8UE9 - chains A and B; structure by X-ray diffraction, 3.00 A resolution.

== Chain A (and B) ==
Name: Potassium channel subfamily K member 2
Source organism: Mus musculus
Notes: chain B of this document is another copy of the same molecule, construct and numbering; everything in this record applies to it too
UniProt: P97438 (KCNK2_MOUSE), isoform P97438-2; numbering as in UniProt (aligned over 35-321)
Chain sequence (287 residues; numbered 35 to 321; the number before each row is that of its first residue):
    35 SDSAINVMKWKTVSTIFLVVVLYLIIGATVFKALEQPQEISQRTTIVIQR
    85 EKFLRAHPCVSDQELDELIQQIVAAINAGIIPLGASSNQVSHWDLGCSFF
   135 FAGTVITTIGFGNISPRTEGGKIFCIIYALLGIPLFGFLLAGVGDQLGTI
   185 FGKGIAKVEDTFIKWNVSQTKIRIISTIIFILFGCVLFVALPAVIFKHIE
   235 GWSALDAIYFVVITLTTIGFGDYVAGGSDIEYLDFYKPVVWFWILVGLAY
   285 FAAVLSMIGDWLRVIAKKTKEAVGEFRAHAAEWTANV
Disordered / not traced: 112-124 (chain B: 317-321)
Construct notes: engineered mutation Arg84 (Lys in P97438), Glu85 (Gln in P97438), Lys86 (Thr in P97438), Leu88 (Ile in P97438), Arg89 (Ala in P97438), Ala90 (Gln in P97438), Pro92 (Ala in P97438), Ser95 (Asn in P97438), Asp96 (Ser in P97438), Gln97 (Thr in P97438), Ala119 (Asn in P97438), Cys131 (Ser in P97438), Ala300 (Ser in P97438), Ala306 (Glu in P97438)
Covalently attached groups: compound WUU linked to Cys131
Metal / ion sites: K+ site 1: Thr142, Thr251 (shared with Thr142(B), Thr251(B) of chain B); K+ site 2: Thr142, Thr251, Ile252 (shared with Thr142(B), Thr251(B), Ile252(B) of chain B); K+ site 3: Gly144, Phe145, Gly253, Phe254 (shared with Gly144(B), Phe145(B), Gly253(B), Phe254(B) of chain B); K+ site 4: Gly144, Ile252, Gly253 (shared with Gly144(B), Ile252(B), Gly253(B) of chain B)
Small-molecule neighbours:
  - C16-ceramide (16C; N-((E,2S,3R)-1,3-dihydroxyoctadec-4-en-2-yl)palmitamide): Glu153, Gly154, Ile157
  - hexadecane (R16), molecule 1: Met42, Lys45, Thr46, Thr49, Arg297
  - hexadecane (R16), molecule 2: Thr46, Thr49, Val53, Leu296, Ala300, Thr303
  - hexadecane (R16), molecule 3: Phe51, Val55, Leu58
  - hexadecane (R16), molecule 4: Val53, Leu56, Tyr57, Ile60, Lys304, Val307
  - hexadecane (R16), molecule 5: Gly130, Phe133, Tyr266, Leu267, Asp268, Tyr270, Lys271, Pro272, Trp275
  - hexadecane (R16), molecule 6: Leu221, Leu225, Pro226, Ile229, Phe230, Phe269, Tyr270, Val273, Val274, Phe276, Trp277
  - hexadecane (R16), molecule 7: Asp268, Phe269, Pro272
  - WUU (N-[(2,4-dichlorophenyl)methyl]-4-(2,5-dioxopyrrolidin-1-yl)benzamide): Ser125, His126, Gly130, Phe134, Gly137, Thr138, Thr141, Ile143, Phe145, Asn147, Ile148, Phe244, Val258, Ala259, Gly260, Gly261, Asp263, Lys271, Val274, Trp275, Ile278
From the paper describing this entry:
  - binding site for WUU: Phe134, Gly260, Lys271, Trp275
  - mutagenesis - G171F, A286F: unchanged expression

== Interface between chain A and chain B ==
Disulfides between the chains: Cys93(A)-Cys93(B)
Residue-residue contacts (178):
  Asn40(A) with Lys187(B)
  Lys43(A) with Asp179(B), salt bridge; Gln180(B)
  Trp44(A) with Gln180(B)
  Val47(A) with Gly176(B)
  Ile50(A) with Leu173(B)
  Phe51(A) with Leu173(B), hydrophobic
  Val54(A) with Leu169(B), hydrophobic; Leu173(B), hydrophobic
  Tyr57(A) with Ile140(B), hydrophobic; Tyr162(B), hydrogen bond (backbone-side chain); Leu165(B); Gly166(B), hydrogen bond (side chain-backbone)
  Leu58(A) with Phe133(B), hydrophobic; Ala136(B); Gly137(B); Ile140(B), hydrophobic; Tyr162(B); Trp275(B), hydrophobic
  Ile59(A) with Phe133(B), hydrophobic
  Gly61(A) with Tyr162(B)
  Ala62(A) with Ser132(B); Phe133(B)
  Thr63(A) with Leu129(B)
  Val64(A) with Phe158(B), hydrophobic
  Phe65(A) with Trp127(B), hydrophobic; Phe135(B), hydrophobic; Gly155(B); Phe158(B), hydrophobic; Cys159(B), hydrophobic
  Lys66(A) with Trp127(B); Asp128(B); Ser132(B)
  Leu68(A) with Thr152(B), hydrogen bond (backbone-side chain); Gly154(B); Gly155(B)
  Glu69(A) with Trp127(B); Pro150(B); Arg151(B), salt bridge; Thr152(B), hydrogen bond (side chain-backbone); Gly155(B)
  Gln70(A) with Ser125(B), hydrogen bond
  Gln72(A) with Arg151(B); Thr152(B)
  Glu73(A) with Ser125(B); His126(B), hydrogen bond (side chain-backbone); Trp127(B)
  Arg77(A) with Gln123(B)
  Ile80(A) with Ala109(B), hydrophobic; Ile114(B), hydrophobic
  Gln83(A) with Gln105(B), hydrogen bond
  Arg84(A) with Pro116(B); Leu117(B); Gly118(B)
  Phe87(A) with Leu102(B), hydrophobic
  Cys93(A) with Cys93(B), disulfide
  Val94(A) with Val94(B), hydrophobic
  Glu98(A) with His91(B), salt bridge
  Asp100(A) with Pro116(B); Leu117(B); Gly118(B)
  Leu102(A) with Phe87(B), hydrophobic; Leu99(B), hydrophobic
  Ile103(A) with Pro116(B)
  Gln105(A) with Ile80(B)
  Ile106(A) with Ile106(B), hydrophobic
  Ser125(A) with Gln70(B), hydrogen bond; Glu73(B), hydrogen bond; Arg77(B)
  His126(A) with Glu73(B), hydrogen bond (backbone-side chain)
  Trp127(A) with Phe65(B), hydrophobic; Lys66(B); Glu69(B); Gln70(B); Glu73(B), hydrogen bond (backbone-side chain)
  Asp128(A) with Lys66(B); Gln70(B), hydrogen bond (backbone-side chain)
  Leu129(A) with Thr63(B); Lys66(B)
  Ser132(A) with Ala62(B), hydrogen bond (side chain-backbone)
  Phe133(A) with Leu58(B), hydrophobic; Ile59(B); Ala62(B)
  Phe135(A) with Phe65(B), hydrophobic; Phe254(B), hydrophobic
  Ala136(A) with Leu58(B)
  Gly137(A) with Leu58(B)
  Val139(A) with Ile252(B); Phe254(B), hydrophobic
  Ile140(A) with Leu58(B), hydrophobic
  Thr142(A) with Thr250(B); Thr251(B); Ile252(B)
  Gly144(A) with Ile252(B), hydrogen bond (backbone-backbone); Gly253(B); Phe254(B)
  Phe145(A) with Phe254(B)
  Gly146(A) with Phe254(B)
  Ser149(A) with Asp256(B), hydrogen bond
  Pro150(A) with Glu69(B); Tyr243(B)
  Arg151(A) with Glu69(B), salt bridge; Glu73(B)
  Thr152(A) with Leu68(B); Glu69(B), hydrogen bond; Gln72(B)
  Glu153(A) with Leu239(B)
  Gly154(A) with Leu68(B)
  Gly155(A) with Phe65(B); Leu68(B); Glu69(B)
  Lys156(A) with Asp240(B), salt bridge; Tyr243(B); Tyr257(B), hydrogen bond
  Ile157(A) with Leu239(B), hydrophobic
  Phe158(A) with Val64(B), hydrophobic; Phe65(B), hydrophobic
  Cys159(A) with Phe65(B), hydrophobic; Phe254(B), hydrophobic
  Ile160(A) with Ile242(B), hydrophobic; Val246(B), hydrophobic
  Tyr162(A) with Tyr57(B), hydrogen bond (side chain-backbone); Leu58(B); Gly61(B)
  Ala163(A) with Ile252(B), hydrophobic
  Leu164(A) with Ile292(B)
  Leu165(A) with Tyr57(B); Leu296(B)
  Gly166(A) with Tyr57(B), hydrogen bond (backbone-side chain)
  Ile167(A) with Leu289(B), hydrophobic
  Pro168(A) with Leu289(B); Ile292(B), hydrophobic; Gly293(B)
  Leu169(A) with Val54(B), hydrophobic; Tyr57(B), hydrophobic; Leu296(B)
  Phe172(A) with Gly293(B); Arg297(B)
  Leu173(A) with Ile50(B); Phe51(B), hydrophobic; Val54(B), hydrophobic
  Gly176(A) with Val47(B)
  Asp179(A) with Lys43(B)
  Gln180(A) with Trp44(B)
  Thr183(A) with Asn40(B)
  Lys187(A) with Asp36(B), salt bridge
  Leu239(A) with Glu153(B); Ile157(B), hydrophobic
  Asp240(A) with Lys156(B), salt bridge
  Ile242(A) with Ile160(B), hydrophobic
  Tyr243(A) with Pro150(B); Lys156(B); Ile160(B), hydrophobic
  Thr250(A) with Thr142(B); Ile167(B)
  Thr251(A) with Thr142(B)
  Ile252(A) with Val139(B); Thr142(B); Gly144(B), hydrogen bond (backbone-backbone); Ala163(B), hydrophobic
  Gly253(A) with Gly144(B)
  Phe254(A) with Phe135(B), hydrophobic; Val139(B), hydrophobic; Gly144(B); Gly146(B); Cys159(B), hydrophobic
  Asp256(A) with Ser149(B), hydrogen bond
  Tyr257(A) with Lys156(B), hydrogen bond
  Trp275(A) with Leu58(B), hydrophobic
  Leu289(A) with Leu164(B); Ile167(B), hydrophobic; Pro168(B)
  Ile292(A) with Leu164(B); Pro168(B), hydrophobic
  Gly293(A) with Pro168(B); Phe172(B)
  Leu296(A) with Leu169(B), hydrophobic
  Arg297(A) with Phe172(B)
Also at the interface, not in a pair above, chain A (107 interface residues in all): Val53, Val55, His91, Leu99, Val107, Ile110, Thr138, Ile161, Phe170, Val177, Val246, Ile247, Phe285
Also at the interface, not in a pair above, chain B (110 interface residues in all): Val53, Val55, Ala90, Glu98, Ile103, Val107, Ile110, Thr138, Phe145, Ile161, Phe170, Val177, Thr183

== In short ==
Chain A and chain B form an interface of 107 and 110 residues respectively; the contacts include 1 disulfide
bond, 22 hydrogen bonds and 7 salt bridges. Among the polar pairs are Lys43(A)-Asp179(B), Glu69(A)-Arg151(B)
and Glu98(A)-His91(B). The paper reports a binding site for WUU at Phe134(A), Gly260(A) and Lys271(A) among
others; G171F and A286F of chain A leave expression unchanged.
Both chains are Potassium channel subfamily K member 2 (Mus musculus). Entry 8UE9 (Structure of
TREK-1CG*:CAT335) was determined by X-ray diffraction (same publication as 8UE2, 8UEC and 8UF6).
